PDB entry 8ETV | electron microscopy, 3.16 A resolution | chains A and I of the 8 polymer chains in the assembly

Chain A:
Molecule: Histone H3.2
From: Xenopus laevis
UniProtKB: A0A310TTQ1 (A0A310TTQ1_XENLA); residues 1-136 here = UniProt positions 1-136
Sequence (136 residues; row label = number of the first residue in the row):
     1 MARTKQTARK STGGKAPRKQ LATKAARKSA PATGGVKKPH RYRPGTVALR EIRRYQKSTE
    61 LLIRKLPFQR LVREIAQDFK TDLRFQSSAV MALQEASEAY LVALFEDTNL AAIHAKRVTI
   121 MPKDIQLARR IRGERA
Disordered / not traced: 1-60, 136
Differences from the reference sequence: conflict Ala111 (Cys in A0A310TTQ1)

Chain I:
Molecule: 227-nt DNA strand
Sequence (227 nucleotides; row label = number of the first residue in the row; numbers below 1 keep their minus sign (DC-73 is residue -73)):
   -73 CTGGAGAATC CCGGTGCCGA GGCCGCTCAA TTGGTCGTAG ACAGCTCTAG CACCGCTTAA
   -13 ACGCACGTAC GCGCTGTCCC CCGCGTTTTA ACCGCCAAGG GGATTACTCC CTAGTCTCCA
    47 GGCACGTGTC AGATATATAC ATCCTGTGCA TGTATTGAAC AGCGACCTTG CCGGTGCCAG
   107 TCGGATAGTG TTCCGAGCTC CCACTCTAGA GGATCCCCGG GTACCGA
Disordered / not traced: -73, 38-153

Interface between chain A and chain I:
Pairs across the interface (9; chain A residue first):
  Arg73(A) - DC-23(I)  salt bridge to the phosphate
  Arg84(A) - DC-23(I)  phosphate contact
  Phe85(A) - DG-24(I)  sugar contact
  Phe85(A) - DC-23(I)  hydrogen bond to the phosphate
  Gln86(A) - DG-24(I)  hydrogen bond to the phosphate
  Ser87(A) - DG-24(I)  phosphate contact
  Arg117(A) - DG-3(I)  phosphate contact
  Val118(A) - DG-3(I)  phosphate contact
  Thr119(A) - DG-3(I)  hydrogen bond to the phosphate
Also at the interface, not in a pair above, chain A (9 interface residues in all): Lys116
Also at the interface, not in a pair above, chain I (6 interface residues in all): DA-25, DC-4, DC-2

In short:
9 residues of chain A and 6 residues of chain I are in contact, with 3 hydrogen bonds and 1 salt bridge. Among
the polar pairs are Phe85(A)-DC-23(I), Gln86(A)-DG-24(I) and Thr119(A)-DG-3(I).
Here chain A is Histone H3.2 (Xenopus laevis) and chain I is a 227-nt DNA strand. Entry 8ETV (Class2 of the
INO80-Hexasome complex) was determined by electron microscopy together with 8ETS, 8ETT, 8ETU, 8ETW, 8EU9,
8EUE, 8EUF and 8EUJ from the same study.
